Entry 7FOE (X-ray diffraction, 1.65 A resolution); this record covers chains A and B.

== Chain A ==
Name: Pre-mRNA-splicing factor 8
From: Saccharomyces cerevisiae S288C
UniProt: P33334 (PRP8_YEAST); residue numbers follow UniProt; this construct covers 1836-2090
Chain sequence (258 residues; numbered 1833 to 2090; the number before each row is that of its first residue):
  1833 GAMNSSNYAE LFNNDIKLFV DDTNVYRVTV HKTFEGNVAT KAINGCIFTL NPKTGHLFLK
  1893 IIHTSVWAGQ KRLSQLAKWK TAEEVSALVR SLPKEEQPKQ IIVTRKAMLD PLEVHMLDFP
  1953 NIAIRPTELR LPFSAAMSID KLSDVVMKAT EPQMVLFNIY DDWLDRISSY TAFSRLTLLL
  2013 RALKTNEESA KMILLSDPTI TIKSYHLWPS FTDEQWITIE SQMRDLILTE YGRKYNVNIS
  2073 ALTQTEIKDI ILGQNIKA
Unresolved in the structure: 2070-2090
Sequence notes: expression tag (1833-1835)

== Chain B ==
Name: A1 cistron-splicing factor AAR2
From: Saccharomyces cerevisiae S288C
UniProt: P32357 (AAR2_YEAST); aligned to UniProt positions 1-317 over residues 1-317
Chain sequence (308 residues; row label = number of the first residue in the row; note: 13 numbers in that range are skipped by the numbering (no residue carries them; nothing is unmodelled there); numbers below 1 keep their minus sign (Gly-3 is residue -3)):
    -3 GAMAMNTVPF TSAPIEVTIG IDQYSFNVKE NQPFHGIKDI PIGHVHVIHF QHADNSSMRY
    57 GYWFDCRMGN FYIQYDPKDG LYKMMEERDG AKFENIVHNF KERQMMVSYP KIDEDDTWYN
   117 LTEFVQMDKI RKIVRKDENQ FSYVDSSMTT VQENEL
   166 SSSSSDPAHS LNYTVINFKS REAIRPGHEM EDFLDKSYYL NTVMLQGIFK NSSNYFGELQ
   226 FAFLNAMFFG NYGSSLQWHA MIELICSSAT VPKHMLDKLD EILYYQIKTL PEQYSDILLN
   286 ERVWNICLYS SFQKNSLHNT EKIMENKYPE LL
Unresolved in the structure: -3 to 0, 166-169
Sequence notes: expression tag (-3 to 0); conflict Ser166 (Leu153 in P32357), Ser167 (Lys154 in P32357), Ser170 (Asp in P32357)
Ligand contacts: WCI (N-(3,4-dichlorophenyl)-2-(1H-pyrazol-1-yl)acetamide): Pro5, Phe6, Thr7, Tyr68, Gln70, Glu83, Lys88, Phe89, Ile92, Phe96

== Interface between chain A and chain B ==
Contacting residue pairs (17):
  Gln1907(A) with Met195(B); Leu199(B)
  Leu1908(A) with Met195(B), hydrophobic
  Trp1911(A) with Glu194(B); Met195(B); Phe198(B), hydrophobic
  Asp1942(A) with Lys184(B), salt bridge; Phe198(B)
  Glu1945(A) with Lys184(B), salt bridge
  Val1946(A) with Ile189(B), hydrophobic; Glu194(B); Phe198(B), hydrophobic
  His1947(A) with Glu194(B)
  Leu1949(A) with Lys184(B); Ser185(B); Arg186(B)
  Asp1950(A) with Arg186(B), salt bridge

== In short ==
The interface between chain A and chain B involves 9 residues on one side and 8 on the other, with 3 salt
bridges. Polar contacts include Asp1942(A)-Lys184(B), Glu1945(A)-Lys184(B) and Asp1950(A)-Arg186(B). Chain B
binds compound WCI.
Chain A is Pre-mRNA-splicing factor 8 and chain B is A1 cistron-splicing factor AAR2, both from Saccharomyces
cerevisiae S288C; the structure, PanDDA analysis group deposition -- Aar2/RNaseH in complex with fragment
P08A08 from the F2X-Universal Library, was determined by X-ray diffraction, deposited together with 5ST0,
5ST1, 5ST2, 5ST3, 5ST4, 5ST5 and 248 further entries.
